7B6R - chains B and J of the 10 polymer chains in the assembly; structure by electron microscopy, 5.80 A resolution (low resolution: residue-level contacts below are approximate; hydrogen-bond / salt-bridge calls are withheld).

== Chain B ==
Protein: Trafficking protein particle complex subunit 11
Source organism: Drosophila melanogaster
UniProtKB: Q8IRE3 (Q8IRE3_DROME); numbering as in UniProt (aligned over 1-718)
Sequence (718 residues; numbered 1 to 718; the number before each row is that of its first residue):
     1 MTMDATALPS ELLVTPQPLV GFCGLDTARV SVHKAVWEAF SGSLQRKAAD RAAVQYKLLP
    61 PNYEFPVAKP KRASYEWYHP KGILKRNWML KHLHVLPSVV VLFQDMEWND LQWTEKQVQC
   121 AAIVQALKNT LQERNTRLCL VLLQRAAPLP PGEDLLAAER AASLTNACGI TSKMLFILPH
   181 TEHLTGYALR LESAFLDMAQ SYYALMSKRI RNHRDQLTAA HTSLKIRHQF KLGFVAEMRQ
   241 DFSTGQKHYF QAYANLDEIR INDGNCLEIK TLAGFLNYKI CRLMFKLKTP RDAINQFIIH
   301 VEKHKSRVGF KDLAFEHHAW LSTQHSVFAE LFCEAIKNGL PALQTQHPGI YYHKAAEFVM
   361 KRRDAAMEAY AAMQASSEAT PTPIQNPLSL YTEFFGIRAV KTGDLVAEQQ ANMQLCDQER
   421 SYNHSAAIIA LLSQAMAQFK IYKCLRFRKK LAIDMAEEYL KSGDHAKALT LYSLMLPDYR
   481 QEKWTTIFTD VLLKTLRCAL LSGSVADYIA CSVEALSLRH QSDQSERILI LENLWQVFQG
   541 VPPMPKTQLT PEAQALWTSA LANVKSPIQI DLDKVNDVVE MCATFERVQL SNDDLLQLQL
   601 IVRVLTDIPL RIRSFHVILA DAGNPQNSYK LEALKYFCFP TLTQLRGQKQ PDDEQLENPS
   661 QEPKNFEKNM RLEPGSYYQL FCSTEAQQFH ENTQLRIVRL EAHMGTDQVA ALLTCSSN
Not modelled in the structure: 61-75, 378-405, 567-578, 627-675

== Chain J ==
Protein: TRAPPC2L
Source organism: Drosophila melanogaster
UniProtKB: A1Z8I0 (A1Z8I0_DROME); numbering as in UniProt (aligned over 1-138)
Sequence (138 residues; row label = number of the first residue in the row):
     1 MAFCIAVIGK DNAPLYLTTS DMEQELELQY HVNAALDVVE EKCLIGKGAP ESKELYLGLL
    61 YSTENHKIYG FVTNTRVKFI VVIDSSNVAL RENEVRAIFR NLHLLYTDAI CNPFYIPGES
   121 LTSKKFDRAV QKLMSGTA

== Chain B / chain J interface ==
Inter-chain disulfides: Cys444(B)-Cys43(J)
Pairs across the interface - 14 pairs, chain B then chain J:
  Tyr442(B) with Lys47(J)
  Cys444(B) with Cys43(J), disulfide
  Arg446(B) with Val38(J); Val39(J); Lys42(J)
  Phe447(B) with Val39(J); Cys43(J); Tyr61(J)
  Lys450(B) with Val39(J)
  Gln481(B) with Asp11(J)
  Glu482(B) with Asp11(J); Lys42(J)
  Ile487(B) with His31(J)
  Asp490(B) with His31(J)
Other interface residues (no listed pair), chain B (12 interface residues in all): His347, Lys483, Trp484
Other interface residues (no listed pair), chain J (13 interface residues in all): Asn12, Ala13, Ala34, Leu36, Leu60
Interface features reported in the paper:
  - interface residues, chain B: Tyr442(B), Asp478(B), Trp484(B)
  - interface residues, chain J: Asn33(J)

== Summary ==
12 residues of chain B and 13 residues of chain J are in contact, with 1 disulfide bond. From the paper:
interface residues Tyr442(B), Asp478(B) and Asn33(J) among others.
Chain B is Trafficking protein particle complex subunit 11 and chain J is TRAPPC2L, both from Drosophila
melanogaster; the structure, Drosophila melanogaster TRAPPIII partial complex: core plus C8 and C11 attached
region, was determined by electron microscopy, deposited together with 7B6D, 7B6E, 7B6H and 7B70.
